Entry 4NA3 (X-ray diffraction, 2.89 A resolution); this record covers chains A and B.

# Chain A (and B)
Molecule: Polyketide synthase PksJ
Source organism: Bacillus subtilis subsp. subtilis
Notes: EC 2.3.1.-; fragment: Ketosynthase; chain B of this document is another copy of the same molecule, construct and numbering; everything in this record applies to it too
Reference sequence: P40806 (PKSJ_BACSU); residues 1-618 here correspond to UniProt positions 3336-3953 (UniProt number = residue number + 3335)
Chain sequence (637 residues; row label = number of the first residue in the row; numbers below 1 keep their minus sign (Gly-18 is residue -18)):
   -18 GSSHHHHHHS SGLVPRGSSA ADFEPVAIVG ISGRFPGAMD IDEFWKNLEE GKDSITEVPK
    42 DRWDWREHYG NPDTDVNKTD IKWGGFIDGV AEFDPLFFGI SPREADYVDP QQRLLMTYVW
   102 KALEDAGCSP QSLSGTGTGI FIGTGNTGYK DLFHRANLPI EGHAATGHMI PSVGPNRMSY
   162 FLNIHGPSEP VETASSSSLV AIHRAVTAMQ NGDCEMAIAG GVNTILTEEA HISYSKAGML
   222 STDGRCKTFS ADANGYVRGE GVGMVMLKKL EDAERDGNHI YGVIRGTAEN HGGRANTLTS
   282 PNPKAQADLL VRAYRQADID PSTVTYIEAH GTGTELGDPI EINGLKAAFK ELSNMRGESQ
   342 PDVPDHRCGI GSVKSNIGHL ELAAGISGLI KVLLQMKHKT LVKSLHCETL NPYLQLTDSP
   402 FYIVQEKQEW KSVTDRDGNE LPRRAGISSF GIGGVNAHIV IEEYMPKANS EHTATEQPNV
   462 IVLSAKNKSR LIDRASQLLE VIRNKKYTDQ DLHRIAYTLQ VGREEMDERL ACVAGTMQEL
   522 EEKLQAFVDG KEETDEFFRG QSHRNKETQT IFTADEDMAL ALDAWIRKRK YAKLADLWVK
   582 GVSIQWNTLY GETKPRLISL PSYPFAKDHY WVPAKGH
Not modelled in the structure: -18 to 2, 337-342, 448-456, 615-618 (chain B: -18 to 2, 338-345, 448-457, 533-536, 616-618)
Construct notes: expression tag (-18 to 0); engineered mutation Ser176 (Cys3511 in P40806)
Modified / non-standard residues: Ser176 ((2s)-2-amino-3-oxopropyl hexanoate; 2JG)
Curated features (UniProtKB/Swiss-Prot):
  - active site (For beta-ketoacyl synthase 2 activity): His311, His360
Reported in the primary citation:
  - specificity-determining residues: Tyr237, Glu362, Ile433
  - catalytic residues: His360 (proposed by the authors, not directly observed)
  - catalytic residues: His311 (by similarity / conservation)

# How chain A and chain B interact
Residue-residue contacts - 125 pairs, chain A then chain B:
  Val57(A) with Pro140(B), hydrophobic
  Asn58(A) with Pro140(B); Ile141(B), hydrogen bond (side chain-backbone)
  Asn127(A) with Asn127(B), hydrogen bond
  Lys131(A) with Asp132(B), salt bridge; Glu210(B), salt bridge
  Asp132(A) with Lys131(B), salt bridge; His135(B), salt bridge
  His135(A) with Glu210(B), salt bridge
  Pro140(A) with Val57(B), hydrophobic; Asn58(B)
  Ile141(A) with Asn58(B), hydrogen bond (backbone-side chain); Glu210(B); Ser214(B); Lys217(B)
  Glu142(A) with Ser214(B), hydrogen bond (backbone-side chain); Lys217(B)
  Gly143(A) with Ser214(B); Lys217(B); Ala218(B)
  Ala145(A) with Ser214(B)
  Ala146(A) with Ser214(B), hydrogen bond (backbone-side chain); Tyr215(B), hydrophobic
  Met150(A) with Ala211(B), hydrophobic; Ser214(B)
  Ile151(A) with Glu173(B); Ser176(B); Tyr215(B); Ile433(B), hydrophobic
  Pro152(A) with Glu173(B)
  Ser153(A) with Glu173(B), hydrogen bond; Thr174(B); Ala175(B)
  Asn157(A) with His272(B), hydrogen bond (backbone-side chain); Gly434(B); Val436(B)
  Arg158(A) with Leu279(B)
  Ser160(A) with His272(B); Gly274(B)
  Tyr161(A) with His272(B); Gly274(B); Arg275(B), hydrogen bond (backbone-side chain); Ala276(B), hydrogen bond (side chain-backbone); Asn277(B); Thr278(B); Leu279(B)
  Phe162(A) with Arg275(B), hydrogen bond (backbone-side chain)
  Asn164(A) with Gly274(B); Arg275(B), hydrogen bond (side chain-backbone)
  Ile165(A) with His272(B); Gly274(B)
  His166(A) with Asn271(B); His272(B), hydrogen bond (side chain-backbone); Gly273(B); Gly274(B)
  Gly167(A) with Asn271(B); His272(B), hydrogen bond (backbone-backbone)
  Pro168(A) with Glu270(B)
  Ser169(A) with His272(B); Val436(B)
  Glu170(A) with Glu270(B)
  Pro171(A) with Glu173(B)
  Glu173(A) with Ile151(B); Pro152(B); Ser153(B), hydrogen bond; Pro171(B)
  Thr174(A) with Ser153(B); Glu170(B)
  Ala175(A) with Ser153(B)
  Ser176(A) with Ile151(B)
  Val181(A) with Glu170(B)
  His184(A) with Asp194(B), salt bridge
  Arg185(A) with Arg185(B); Glu270(B), salt bridge
  Thr188(A) with Asn192(B)
  Asn192(A) with Thr188(B)
  Gly193(A) with Arg293(B)
  Asp194(A) with His184(B), salt bridge
  Glu210(A) with Lys131(B), salt bridge; His135(B), salt bridge; Ile141(B)
  Ala211(A) with Met150(B), hydrophobic
  Ile213(A) with Ile141(B), hydrophobic
  Ser214(A) with Ile141(B); Glu142(B), hydrogen bond (side chain-backbone); Gly143(B); Ala145(B); Ala146(B), hydrogen bond (side chain-backbone); Met150(B)
  Tyr215(A) with Ala146(B), hydrophobic; Ile151(B)
  Lys217(A) with Ile141(B); Gly143(B)
  Ala218(A) with Gly143(B)
  Glu270(A) with Pro168(B); Glu170(B); Arg185(B), salt bridge
  Asn271(A) with His166(B); Gly167(B)
  His272(A) with Asn157(B), hydrogen bond (side chain-backbone); Ser160(B); Tyr161(B); Ile165(B); His166(B), hydrogen bond (backbone-side chain); Gly167(B), hydrogen bond (backbone-backbone); Ser169(B)
  Gly273(A) with His166(B)
  Gly274(A) with Ser160(B); Tyr161(B); Asn164(B); Ile165(B); His166(B)
  Arg275(A) with Tyr161(B), hydrogen bond (side chain-backbone); Phe162(B), hydrogen bond (side chain-backbone); Asn164(B), hydrogen bond (backbone-side chain)
  Ala276(A) with Tyr161(B)
  Asn277(A) with Tyr161(B)
  Thr278(A) with Tyr161(B)
  Leu279(A) with Arg158(B); Tyr161(B), hydrophobic
  Arg293(A) with Asp194(B)
  Ile433(A) with Ile151(B), hydrophobic
  Gly434(A) with Asn157(B)
  Val436(A) with Asn157(B); Ser169(B)
Interface residues without a listed pair, chain A (68 interface residues in all): Thr147, Val154, Thr280, Asn283, Lys285, Ala286, Gly435
Interface residues without a listed pair, chain B (65 interface residues in all): Thr147, Val154, Val181, Ile213, Thr280, Asn283, Gly435

# Summary
Chain A and chain B form an interface of 68 and 65 residues respectively; the contacts include 22 hydrogen
bonds and 11 salt bridges. Polar contacts include Lys131(A)-Asp132(B), Lys131(A)-Glu210(B) and
Asp132(A)-His135(B). UniProt lists active-site residues His311(A) and His360(A) on chain A. The paper reports
catalytic residues His360(A) and His311(A); specificity determinants Tyr237(A), Glu362(A) and Ile433(A).
Chain A and chain B are both Polyketide synthase PksJ (Bacillus subtilis subsp. subtilis); the structure,
Crystal Structure of the second ketosynthase from the bacillaene polyketide synthase bound to a hexanoyl
substrate ..., was determined by X-ray diffraction, deposited together with 4NA1 and 4NA2.
